4D1Z - chain A; structure by X-ray diffraction, 1.85 A resolution.

Chain A:
Molecule: Cyclin-dependent kinase 2
Source organism: Homo sapiens
Notes: EC 2.7.11.22; fragment: kinase domain, residues 1-298
UniProt: P24941 (CDK2_HUMAN); numbering as in UniProt (aligned over 1-298)
Chain sequence (298 residues; numbered 1 to 298; the number before each row is that of its first residue):
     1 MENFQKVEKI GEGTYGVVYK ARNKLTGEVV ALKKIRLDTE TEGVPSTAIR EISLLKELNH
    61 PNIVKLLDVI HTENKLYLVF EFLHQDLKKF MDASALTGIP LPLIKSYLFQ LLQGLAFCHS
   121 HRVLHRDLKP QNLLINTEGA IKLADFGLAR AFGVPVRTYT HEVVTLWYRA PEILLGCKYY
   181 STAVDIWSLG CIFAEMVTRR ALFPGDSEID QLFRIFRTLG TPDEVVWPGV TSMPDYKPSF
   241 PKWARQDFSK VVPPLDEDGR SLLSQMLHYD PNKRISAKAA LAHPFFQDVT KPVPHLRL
Disordered / not traced: 1-2, 12-15, 36-47, 73-74, 148-164, 296-298
Residues lining bound ligands:
  - WG8 ((4S)-2-(8-hydroxyquinolin-2-yl)-4,5-dihydro-1,3-thiazole-4-carboxylic acid), molecule 1: Ile10, Val18, Ala31, Lys33, Val64, Phe80, Glu81, Phe82, Leu83, His84, Gln85, Asp86, Leu134, Ala144, Asp145
  - WG8, molecule 2: Leu219, Gly220, Thr221, Pro222, Val226, Trp243, Ala244, Arg245, His268, Tyr269
UniProt features mapped onto this chain:
  - active site: Asp127 (Proton acceptor)
  - binding site (ATP): Ile10 to Val18, Lys33, Glu81 to Leu83, Asp86, Lys129 to Asn132, Asp145
  - binding site (Mg(2+)): Asn132, Asp145
  - site (CDK7 binding): Lys9, Lys88, Lys89, Leu166
  - modified residue: Met1 (N-acetylmethionine), Lys6 (N6-acetyllysine), Thr14 (Phosphothreonine), Tyr15 (Phosphotyrosine), Tyr19 (Phosphotyrosine), Thr160 (Phosphothreonine)
  - natural variant: Pro45 (P45L: In a glioblastoma multiforme sample)
  - mutagenesis: Lys9 (K9F: Reduced phosphorylation by CAK), Thr14 (T14A: 2-fold increase in activity), Tyr15 (Y15F: 2-fold increase in activity), Lys88 to Lys89 (Reduced phosphorylation by CAK), Thr160 (T160A: Abolishes activity), Leu166 (L166R: Reduced phosphorylation by CAK and reduced kinase activity)

Overview:
Chain A binds compound WG8. Curated annotation (UniProt) lists active-site residue Asp127, 19 ATP-binding
residues, Mg2+-binding residues Asn132 and Asp145 and 7 mutagenesis sites.
Chain A is Cyclin-dependent kinase 2 (Homo sapiens); the structure, CDK2 in complex with a Luciferin derivate,
was determined by X-ray diffraction, deposited together with 4D1X.
